PDB entry 7EB0 | electron microscopy, 3.60 A resolution | chains A and B of the 3 polymer chains in the assembly

Chain A (and B):
Protein: Spike glycoprotein
Organism: Severe acute respiratory syndrome coronavirus 2
Notes: chain B of this document is another copy of the same molecule, construct and numbering; everything in this record applies to it too
Reference sequence: P0DTC2 (SPIKE_SARS2); residues 1-1208 here = UniProt positions 1-1208
Sequence (1283 residues; row label = number of the first residue in the row):
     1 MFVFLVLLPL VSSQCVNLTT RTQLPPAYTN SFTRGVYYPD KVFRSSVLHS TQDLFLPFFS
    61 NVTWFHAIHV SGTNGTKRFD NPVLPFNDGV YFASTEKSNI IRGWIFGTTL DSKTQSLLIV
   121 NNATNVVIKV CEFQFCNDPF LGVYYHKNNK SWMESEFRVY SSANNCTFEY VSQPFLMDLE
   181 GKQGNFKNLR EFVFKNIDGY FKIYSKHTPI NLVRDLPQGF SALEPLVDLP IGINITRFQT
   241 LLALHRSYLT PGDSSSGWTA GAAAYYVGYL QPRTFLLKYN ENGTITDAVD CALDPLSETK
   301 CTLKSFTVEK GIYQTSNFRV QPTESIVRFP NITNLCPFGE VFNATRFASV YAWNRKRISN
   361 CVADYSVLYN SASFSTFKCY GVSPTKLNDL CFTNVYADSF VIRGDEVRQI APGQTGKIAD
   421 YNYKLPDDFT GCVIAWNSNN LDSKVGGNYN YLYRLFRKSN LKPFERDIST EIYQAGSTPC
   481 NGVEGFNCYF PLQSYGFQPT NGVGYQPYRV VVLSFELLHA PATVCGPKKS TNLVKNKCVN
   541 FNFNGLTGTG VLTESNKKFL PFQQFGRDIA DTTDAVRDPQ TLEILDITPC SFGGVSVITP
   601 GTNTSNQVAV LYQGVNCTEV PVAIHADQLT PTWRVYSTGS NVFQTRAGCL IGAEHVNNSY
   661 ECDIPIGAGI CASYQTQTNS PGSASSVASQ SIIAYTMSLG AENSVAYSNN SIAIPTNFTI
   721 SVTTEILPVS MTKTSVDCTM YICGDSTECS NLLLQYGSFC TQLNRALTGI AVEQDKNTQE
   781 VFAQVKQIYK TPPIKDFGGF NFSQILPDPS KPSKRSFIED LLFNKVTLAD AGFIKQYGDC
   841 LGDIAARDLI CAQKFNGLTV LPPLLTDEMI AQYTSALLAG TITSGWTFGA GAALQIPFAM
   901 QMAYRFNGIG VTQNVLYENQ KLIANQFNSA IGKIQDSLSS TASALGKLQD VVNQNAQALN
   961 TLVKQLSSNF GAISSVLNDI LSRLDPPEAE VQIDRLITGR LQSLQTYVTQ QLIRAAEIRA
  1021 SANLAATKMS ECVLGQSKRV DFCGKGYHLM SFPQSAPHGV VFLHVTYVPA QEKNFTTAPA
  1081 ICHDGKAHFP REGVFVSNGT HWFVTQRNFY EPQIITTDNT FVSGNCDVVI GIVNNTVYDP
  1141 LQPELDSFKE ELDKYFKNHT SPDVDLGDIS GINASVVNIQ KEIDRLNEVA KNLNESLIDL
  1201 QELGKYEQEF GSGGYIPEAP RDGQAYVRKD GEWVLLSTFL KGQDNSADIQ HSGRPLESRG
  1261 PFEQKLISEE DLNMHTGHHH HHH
Unresolved in the structure: 1-26, 70-79, 144-158, 174-185, 246-263, 622-634, 677-688, 828-854, 1147-1283 (chain B: 1-26, 70-79, 144-158, 174-185, 246-263, 622-634, 677-688, 829-853, 1147-1283)
Disulfide bonds: Cys131-Cys166, Cys291-Cys301, Cys336-Cys361, Cys379-Cys432, Cys391-Cys525, Cys538-Cys590, Cys617-Cys649, Cys662-Cys671, Cys738-Cys760, Cys743-Cys749, Cys1032-Cys1043, Cys1082-Cys1126
Glycans and other covalent adducts: N-acetylglucosamine (NAG) linked to Asn61, Asn122, Asn165, Asn234, Asn282, Asn331, Asn343, Asn603, Asn616, Asn657, Asn709, Asn717, Asn801, Asn1074, Asn1098, Asn1134
Construct notes: variant Gly614 (Asp in P0DTC2); conflict Gly682 (Arg in P0DTC2), Ser683 (Arg in P0DTC2), Ser685 (Arg in P0DTC2), Pro986 (Lys in P0DTC2), Pro987 (Val in P0DTC2); expression tag (1209-1283)
UniProt features mapped onto this chain:
  - region: Asn280 to Cys301 (Putative superantigen), Arg403 to Asp405 (Integrin-binding motif), Asn448 to Phe456 (Immunodominant HLA epitope recognized by the CD8+), Pro681, Ala684 (Putative superantigen), Ser816 to Tyr837 (Fusion peptide 1), Lys835 to Phe855 (Fusion peptide 2), Asp1163 to Glu1202 (Heptad repeat 2)
  - site: Arg815, Ser816 (Cleavage)
  - glycosylation: Asn17 (N-linked (GlcNAc...) (complex) asparagine), Asn61 (N-linked (GlcNAc...) (hybrid) asparagine), Asn74 (N-linked (GlcNAc...) (complex) asparagine), Asn122 (N-linked (GlcNAc...) (hybrid) asparagine), Asn149 (N-linked (GlcNAc...) (complex) asparagine), Asn165 (N-linked (GlcNAc...) (complex) asparagine), Asn234 (N-linked (GlcNAc...) (high mannose) asparagine), Asn282 (N-linked (GlcNAc...) (complex) asparagine), Thr323 (O-linked (GalNAc) threonine), Ser325 (O-linked (HexNAc...) serine), Asn331 (N-linked (GlcNAc...) (complex) asparagine), Asn343 (N-linked (GlcNAc...) (complex) asparagine), Asn603 (N-linked (GlcNAc...) (hybrid) asparagine), Asn616 (N-linked (GlcNAc...) (complex) asparagine), Asn657 (N-linked (GlcNAc...) (complex) asparagine), Thr676 (O-linked (GlcNAc...) threonine), Thr678 (O-linked (GlcNAc...) threonine), Asn709 (N-linked (GlcNAc...) (high mannose) asparagine), Asn717 (N-linked (GlcNAc...) (hybrid) asparagine), Asn801 (N-linked (GlcNAc...) (hybrid) asparagine) and 6 more in UniProt
  - natural variant: Leu5 (L5F: In strain: Iota/B.1.526), Ser13 (S13I: In strain: Epsilon/B.1.427/B.1.429), Leu18 (L18F: In strain: Beta/B.1.351, Gamma/P.1 and 1 more), Thr19 (T19I: In strain: Omicron/BQ.1.1, Omicron/XBB.1.5 and 1 more; T19R: In strain: Delta/B.1.617.2, Omicron/BA.2 and 4 more), Thr20 (T20N: In strain: Gamma/P.1), Leu24 to Ala27 (sequence variant, change not given here; In strain: Omicron/BA.2, Omicron/BA.2.12.1 and 6 more), Pro26 (P26S: In strain: Gamma/P.1), Gln52 (Q52H: In strain: Omicron/EG.5.1), Ala67 (A67V: In strain: Eta/B.1.525, Omicron/BA.1), His69 to Val70 (deletion: In strain: Alpha/B.1.1.7, Eta/B.1.525 and 5 more), Gly75 (G75V: In strain: Lambda/C.37), Thr76 (T76I: In strain: Lambda/C.37), 82 further natural variant entries in UniProt
  - mutagenesis: His69 to Val70 (Increased incorporation of cleaved spike into virions), Asn121 (N121Q: Partial loss of biliverdin affinity), Arg190 (R190K: Partial loss of biliverdin affinity), Asn234 (N234Q: Increased resistance to neutralizing antibodies), Asn331 (N331Q: Reduced viral infectivity), Asn343 (N343Q: Reduced viral infectivity), Leu452 (L452R: Increased resistance to neutralizing antibodies. Decreases HLA binding to NF9 epitope. Increased binding affinity to human ACE2), Tyr453 (Y453F: Decreased HLA binding to NF9 epitope. Increased binding affinity to human ACE2), Ala475 (A475V: Increased resistance to neutralizing antibodies), Val483 (V483A: Increased resistance to neutralizing antibodies), Glu484 (E484D: Increased replication in human TMEM106B overexpressing cells), Phe490 (F490L: Increased resistance to neutralizing antibodies and human covalescent sera neutralization), 11 further mutagenesis entries in UniProt

How chain A and chain B interact:
Residue-residue contacts (105):
  Asn317(A) - Asp737(B)  hydrogen bond
  Arg319(A) - Met740(B)
  Arg319(A) - Asp745(B)  salt bridge
  Arg357(A) - Thr167(B)
  Lys557(A) - Phe43(B)
  Lys558(A) - Phe43(B)
  Phe559(A) - Phe43(B)  hydrophobic
  Leu560(A) - Asn282(B)
  Leu560(A) - Thr284(B)
  Phe562(A) - Tyr38(B)  hydrophobic
  Phe562(A) - Lys41(B)
  Gln563(A) - Lys41(B)
  Gln563(A) - Phe43(B)
  Gln564(A) - Lys41(B)  hydrogen bond (backbone-backbone)
  Phe565(A) - Lys41(B)
  Phe565(A) - Val42(B)
  Phe565(A) - Phe43(B)  hydrogen bond (backbone-backbone)
  Gly566(A) - Phe43(B)
  Arg567(A) - Val42(B)
  Arg567(A) - Phe43(B)  hydrogen bond (backbone-backbone)
  Asp568(A) - Val47(B)
  Asp568(A) - Phe855(B)
  Ile569(A) - Asn960(B)
  Ala570(A) - Val963(B)
  Pro589(A) - Lys854(B)
  Pro589(A) - Phe855(B)
  Phe592(A) - Lys854(B)
  Phe592(A) - Gly857(B)
  Ala647(A) - Pro862(B)  hydrophobic
  Pro665(A) - Leu864(B)  hydrophobic
  Gly667(A) - Leu864(B)
  Ala668(A) - Pro863(B)  hydrogen bond (backbone-backbone)
  Ala668(A) - Leu864(B)
  Gly669(A) - Leu864(B)  hydrogen bond (backbone-backbone)
  Gly669(A) - Met869(B)
  Met697(A) - Leu864(B)  hydrophobic
  Leu699(A) - Ile788(B)  hydrophobic
  Leu699(A) - Met869(B)  hydrophobic
  Leu699(A) - Gln872(B)
  Leu699(A) - Tyr873(B)
  Gly700(A) - Ile788(B)
  Ala701(A) - Ile788(B)
  Glu702(A) - Ile788(B)
  Glu702(A) - Lys790(B)  salt bridge
  Asn703(A) - Gln787(B)
  Asn703(A) - Ile788(B)
  Asn703(A) - Tyr789(B)
  Asn703(A) - Lys790(B)
  Ser704(A) - Lys790(B)
  Val705(A) - Thr883(B)
  Val705(A) - Gln895(B)
  Ala706(A) - Gln895(B)
  Tyr707(A) - Pro792(B)  hydrophobic
  Tyr707(A) - Asp796(B)  hydrogen bond (side chain-backbone)
  Tyr707(A) - Phe797(B)  hydrophobic
  Tyr707(A) - Thr883(B)
  Tyr707(A) - Ile896(B)
  Tyr707(A) - Pro897(B)  hydrophobic
  Asn709(A) - Pro897(B)
  Ser711(A) - Gln895(B)
  Ser711(A) - Pro897(B)
  Ile712(A) - Gln895(B)
  Ile712(A) - Ile896(B)  hydrophobic
  Ala713(A) - Leu894(B)
  Ala713(A) - Gln895(B)
  Pro715(A) - Leu894(B)  hydrophobic
  Gln957(A) - Gln762(B)
  Gln957(A) - Arg765(B)  hydrogen bond
  Thr961(A) - Ser758(B)
  Thr961(A) - Gln762(B)
  Gln965(A) - Tyr756(B)
  Gln965(A) - Gly757(B)
  Gln965(A) - Ser758(B)
  Ser968(A) - Gln755(B)  hydrogen bond (side chain-backbone)
  Ser968(A) - Tyr756(B)
  Ser968(A) - Gly757(B)
  Asn969(A) - Gln755(B)
  Phe970(A) - Gln755(B)
  Gly971(A) - Gln755(B)
  Thr1006(A) - Gln1005(B)
  Gln1010(A) - Leu1012(B)
  Ile1013(A) - Ile1013(B)  hydrophobic
  Arg1039(A) - Thr1027(B)
  Arg1039(A) - Arg1039(B)
  Val1040(A) - Ser1030(B)
  Asp1041(A) - Gln784(B)
  Asp1041(A) - Ser1030(B)
  Gly1046(A) - Ala890(B)
  Pro1069(A) - Ala890(B)
  Glu1072(A) - Ala892(B)
  Glu1072(A) - Leu894(B)
  Asn1074(A) - Gln895(B)  hydrogen bond
  Thr1077(A) - Met900(B)  hydrogen bond
  Pro1079(A) - Tyr917(B)
  Phe1089(A) - Tyr917(B)  hydrophobic
  Pro1090(A) - Gln913(B)  hydrogen bond (backbone-side chain)
  Val1094(A) - Met900(B)  hydrophobic
  Val1094(A) - Tyr904(B)
  Arg1107(A) - Tyr904(B)  hydrogen bond
  Ser1123(A) - Asn914(B)  hydrogen bond
  Val1128(A) - Glu918(B)
  Val1129(A) - Glu918(B)
  Ile1130(A) - Gln920(B)
  Ile1130(A) - Lys921(B)
  Leu1141(A) - Glu1144(B)
Other interface residues (no listed pair), chain A (78 interface residues in all): Thr547, Asp571, Gln613, Ile666, Ser708, Lys964, Pro987, Tyr1047, Val1068, Glu1092, Gly1093, Phe1121
Other interface residues (no listed pair), chain B (80 interface residues in all): Asp40, Arg44, Glu224, Pro225, Gly283, Gly413, Asp427, Phe759, Lys786, Leu861, Leu865, Gly889, Gly891, Phe898, Asn907, Thr912, Lys964, Ser967, Asn978, Glu1031, Leu1034, Leu1141

Overview:
Chain A and chain B form an interface of 78 and 80 residues respectively, with 14 hydrogen bonds and 2 salt
bridges. Polar contacts include Arg319(A)-Asp745(B), Glu702(A)-Lys790(B) and Asn317(A)-Asp737(B). Covalently
linked N-acetylglucosamine: at Asn61(A), Asn122(A), Asn165(A), Asn234(A), Asn282(A) and Asn331(A) and 10 more.
Both chains are Spike glycoprotein (Severe acute respiratory syndrome coronavirus 2). Entry 7EB0 (Cryo-EM
structure of SARS-CoV-2 Spike D614G variant, one RBD-up conformation 2) was determined by electron microscopy
together with 7EAZ, 7EB3, 7EB4 and 7EB5 from the same study.
